6TGL - chains A and B; structure by X-ray diffraction, 1.99 A resolution.

[Chain A]
Molecule: Genome polyprotein
Organism: Southampton virus (serotype 3)
Notes: EC 3.6.1.15, 3.4.22.66, 2.7.7.48
Reference sequence: Q04544 (POLG_SOUV3); residues 1-172 here correspond to UniProt positions 1100-1271 (UniProt number = residue number + 1099)
Amino-acid sequence (172 residues; each row starts with the number of its first residue):
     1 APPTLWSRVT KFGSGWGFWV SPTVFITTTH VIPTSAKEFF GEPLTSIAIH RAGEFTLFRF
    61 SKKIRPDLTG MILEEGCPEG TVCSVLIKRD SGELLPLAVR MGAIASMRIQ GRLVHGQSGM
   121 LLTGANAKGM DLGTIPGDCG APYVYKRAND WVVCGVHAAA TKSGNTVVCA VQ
Curated features (UniProtKB/Swiss-Prot):
  - active site (For 3CLpro activity): His30, Glu54, Cys139
From the paper describing this entry:
  - catalytic residues: His30, Glu54, Cys139
  - binding site for the ligand LVP: Arg100, Leu122
  - higher-order assembly contacts with a neighbouring Genome polyprotein: Glu79, Met101, Ala103, Ala105, Ser106, Met107, Arg108, Met120, Leu121, Leu122, Thr161, Ser163, Asn165, Thr166

[Chain B]
Molecule: Genome polyprotein
Organism: Southampton virus (serotype 3)
Notes: EC 3.6.1.15, 3.4.22.66, 2.7.7.48
Reference sequence: Q04544 (POLG_SOUV3); residues 3-173 here correspond to UniProt positions 1102-1272 (UniProt number = residue number + 1099)
Amino-acid sequence (171 residues; numbered 3 to 173; the number before each row is that of its first residue):
     3 PTLWSRVTKF GSGWGFWVSP TVFITTTHVI PTSAKEFFGE PLTSIAIHRA GEFTLFRFSK
    63 KIRPDLTGMI LEEGCPEGTV CSVLIKRDSG ELLPLAVRMG AIASMRIQGR LVHGQSGMLL
   123 TGANAKGMDL GTIPGDCGAP YVYKRANDWV VCGVHAAATK SGNTVVCAVQ A
Curated features (UniProtKB/Swiss-Prot):
  - active site (For 3CLpro activity): His30, Glu54, Cys139
Small-molecule neighbours: LVP (N'-(2-fluorophenyl)-1,2-oxazole-5-carbohydrazide): Val82, Arg100, Met120, Leu121, Leu122

[How chain A and chain B interact]
Contacting residue pairs - 41 pairs, chain A then chain B:
  Ala1(A) with Glu93(B), hydrogen bond (backbone-side chain); Asp131(B), hydrogen bond (backbone-side chain)
  Trp6(A) with Glu93(B), hydrogen bond
  Val82(A) with Thr123(B); Met130(B); Leu132(B), hydrophobic
  Cys83(A) with Met130(B)
  Ser84(A) with Met130(B)
  Glu93(A) with Gly92(B); Leu94(B)
  Leu94(A) with Gly92(B), hydrogen bond (backbone-backbone); Glu93(B); Leu94(B), hydrogen bond (backbone-backbone)
  Leu95(A) with Leu94(B)
  Pro96(A) with Leu94(B); Leu95(B), hydrophobic; Asp131(B)
  Ala98(A) with Leu132(B), hydrophobic
  Arg100(A) with Leu122(B)
  Leu122(A) with Ala98(B), hydrogen bond (backbone-backbone); Leu122(B)
  Thr123(A) with Ser84(B), hydrogen bond (backbone-side chain); Pro96(B); Leu97(B); Ala98(B)
  Gly124(A) with Ser84(B); Ala98(B)
  Asp131(A) with Thr4(B), hydrogen bond; Leu5(B); Trp6(B), hydrogen bond (backbone-side chain); Trp151(B)
  Leu132(A) with Ser84(B); Pro96(B), hydrophobic; Trp151(B), hydrophobic
  Val144(A) with Met130(B)
  Tyr145(A) with Met130(B), hydrophobic
  Lys146(A) with Lys128(B); Gly129(B); Met130(B)
  Trp151(A) with Gly129(B); Met130(B), hydrophobic
Also at the interface, not in a pair above, chain A (23 interface residues in all): Gly92, Leu97, Ala125
Also at the interface, not in a pair above, chain B (24 interface residues in all): Val82, Leu86, Lys88, Ser91, Gly124

[Overview]
The interface between chain A and chain B involves 23 residues on one side and 24 on the other; the contacts
include 9 hydrogen bonds. Among the polar pairs are Ala1(A)-Glu93(B), Ala1(A)-Asp131(B) and Trp6(A)-Glu93(B).
From the paper: catalytic residues His30(A), Glu54(A) and Cys139(A); a binding site for the ligand LVP at
Arg100(A) and Leu122(A).
Chain A is Genome polyprotein and chain B is Genome polyprotein, both from Southampton virus (serotype 3); the
structure, 3c-like protease from Southampton virus complexed with FMOPL000644a, was determined by X-ray
diffraction together with 6T1Q, 6T2I, 6T2X, 6T3G, 6T49, 6T4E and 14 further entries from the same study.
